PDB entry 8RHU | X-ray diffraction, 1.71 A resolution | chains A and C of the 4 polymer chains in the assembly

# Chain A (and C)
Protein: Pteridine reductase
Source organism: Trypanosoma brucei brucei
Notes: chain C of this document is another copy of the same molecule, construct and numbering; everything in this record applies to it too
UniProt: O76290 (O76290_TRYBB); residues 1-268 here = UniProt positions 1-268
Chain sequence (289 residues; each row starts with the number of its first residue; numbers below 1 keep their minus sign (Met-20 is residue -20)):
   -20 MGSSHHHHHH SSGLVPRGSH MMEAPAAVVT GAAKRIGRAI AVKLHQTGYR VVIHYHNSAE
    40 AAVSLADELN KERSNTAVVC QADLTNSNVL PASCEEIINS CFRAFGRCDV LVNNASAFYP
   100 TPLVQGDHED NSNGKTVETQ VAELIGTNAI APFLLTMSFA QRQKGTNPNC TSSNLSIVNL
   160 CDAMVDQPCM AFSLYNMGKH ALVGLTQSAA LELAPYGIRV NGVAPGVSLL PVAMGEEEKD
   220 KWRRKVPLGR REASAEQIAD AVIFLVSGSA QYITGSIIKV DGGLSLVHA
Not modelled in the structure: -20 to 1, 104-112, 143-151 (chain C: -20 to 1, 105-113, 143-151)
Differences from the reference sequence: initiating methionine (-20); expression tag (-19 to 0)
Modified / non-standard residues: Cys168 (S-oxy cysteine; CSX)
Ligand contacts:
  - Mecillinam, bound form (A1H0S; 4,4,7,8-tetramethyl-10H-[1,3,5]triazino[1,2-a]benzimidazol-2-amine): Arg14, Ser95, Ala96, Phe97, Asp161, Tyr174, Gly205, Leu208, Leu209, Pro210, Trp221
  - NADPH (NDP; NADPH dihydro-nicotinamide-adenine-dinucleotide phosphate): Gly10, Lys13, Arg14, Ile15, Gly16, His33, Tyr34, His35, Asn36, Ser37, Ala61, Asp62, Leu63, Thr64, Asn93, Ala94, Ser95, Ala96, Thr126, Leu159, Cys160, Asp161, Tyr174, Lys178, Pro204, Gly205, Val206, Ser207, Leu208

# Interface between chain A and chain C
Pairs across the interface (73; chain A residue first):
  Asn65(A) - Asn65(C)
  Asn67(A) - Glu117(C)
  Pro70(A) - Glu117(C)
  Pro101(A) - Met136(C)
  Pro101(A) - Glu191(C)
  Leu102(A) - Phe132(C)  hydrophobic
  Leu102(A) - Met136(C)
  Leu102(A) - Gln140(C)  hydrogen bond (backbone-side chain)
  Leu102(A) - Ala188(C)  hydrophobic
  Leu102(A) - Glu191(C)  hydrogen bond (backbone-side chain)
  Leu102(A) - Leu192(C)  hydrophobic
  Val103(A) - Ala139(C)  hydrophobic
  Val103(A) - Gln140(C)
  Val103(A) - Leu192(C)  hydrophobic
  Val103(A) - Tyr195(C)
  Val116(A) - Pro70(C)  hydrophobic
  Val116(A) - Phe132(C)  hydrophobic
  Val116(A) - Met136(C)  hydrophobic
  Glu117(A) - Asn67(C)
  Glu117(A) - Pro70(C)
  Val120(A) - Ile129(C)  hydrophobic
  Ala128(A) - Met176(C)
  Ile129(A) - Val120(C)  hydrophobic
  Phe132(A) - Leu102(C)  hydrophobic
  Phe132(A) - Ser172(C)
  Phe132(A) - Leu173(C)  hydrophobic
  Phe132(A) - Met176(C)  hydrophobic
  Leu133(A) - Val116(C)  hydrophobic
  Met136(A) - Leu102(C)
  Met136(A) - Val116(C)  hydrophobic
  Ala139(A) - Val103(C)  hydrophobic
  Gln140(A) - Leu102(C)
  Gln140(A) - Val103(C)
  Gln140(A) - Gln104(C)
  Val164(A) - Gln186(C)
  Asp165(A) - Gln186(C)  hydrogen bond
  Pro167(A) - Ser187(C)
  Pro167(A) - Leu190(C)
  Met169(A) - Leu190(C)
  Met169(A) - Glu191(C)
  Ala170(A) - Glu191(C)
  Ser172(A) - Phe132(C)
  Ser172(A) - Ser187(C)
  Ser172(A) - Glu191(C)
  Leu173(A) - Phe132(C)  hydrophobic
  Asn175(A) - Gly183(C)
  Asn175(A) - Ser187(C)  hydrogen bond
  Met176(A) - Ala128(C)
  Met176(A) - Phe132(C)  hydrophobic
  Met176(A) - Ala180(C)
  Met176(A) - Leu184(C)
  His179(A) - His179(C)
  His179(A) - Gly183(C)
  His179(A) - Gln186(C)  hydrogen bond
  Ala180(A) - Met176(C)
  Gly183(A) - Asn175(C)
  Gly183(A) - His179(C)
  Leu184(A) - Met176(C)
  Gln186(A) - Val164(C)
  Gln186(A) - Asp165(C)  hydrogen bond
  Gln186(A) - His179(C)  hydrogen bond
  Ser187(A) - Pro167(C)
  Ser187(A) - Ser172(C)
  Ser187(A) - Asn175(C)  hydrogen bond
  Ala188(A) - Leu102(C)  hydrophobic
  Leu190(A) - Pro167(C)
  Leu190(A) - Met169(C)
  Glu191(A) - Pro101(C)
  Glu191(A) - Leu102(C)  hydrogen bond (side chain-backbone)
  Glu191(A) - Met169(C)
  Glu191(A) - Ala170(C)
  Glu191(A) - Ser172(C)
  Leu192(A) - Leu102(C)  hydrophobic
Other interface residues (no listed pair), chain A (41 interface residues in all): Ile124, Thr135, Cys168, Phe171, Val182, Tyr195
Other interface residues (no listed pair), chain C (42 interface residues in all): Ile124, Leu133, Thr135, Cys168, Phe171, Val182

# Summary
41 residues of chain A and 42 residues of chain C are in contact; the contacts include 9 hydrogen bonds. Among
the polar pairs are Leu102(A)-Gln140(C), Leu102(A)-Glu191(C) and Asp165(A)-Gln186(C). Chain A binds NADPH and
Mecillinam, bound form.
Both chains are Pteridine reductase (Trypanosoma brucei brucei). Entry 8RHU (Crystal Structure of Trypanosoma
brucei PTR1 in complex with the cofactor and inhibitor P25) was determined by X-ray diffraction (same
publication as 8RHT, 8RHV, 8RHW, 8RHX and 8RHY).
